8UFA - chains E and J of the 12 polymer chains in the assembly; structure by electron microscopy, 2.86 A resolution.

== Chain E ==
Molecule: E2 protein
Source organism: Eastern equine encephalitis virus
Reference sequence: Q88678 (Q88678_EEEV); residues 1-414 here correspond to UniProt positions 325-738 (UniProt number = residue number + 324)
Amino-acid sequence (414 residues; numbered 1 to 414; the number before each row is that of its first residue):
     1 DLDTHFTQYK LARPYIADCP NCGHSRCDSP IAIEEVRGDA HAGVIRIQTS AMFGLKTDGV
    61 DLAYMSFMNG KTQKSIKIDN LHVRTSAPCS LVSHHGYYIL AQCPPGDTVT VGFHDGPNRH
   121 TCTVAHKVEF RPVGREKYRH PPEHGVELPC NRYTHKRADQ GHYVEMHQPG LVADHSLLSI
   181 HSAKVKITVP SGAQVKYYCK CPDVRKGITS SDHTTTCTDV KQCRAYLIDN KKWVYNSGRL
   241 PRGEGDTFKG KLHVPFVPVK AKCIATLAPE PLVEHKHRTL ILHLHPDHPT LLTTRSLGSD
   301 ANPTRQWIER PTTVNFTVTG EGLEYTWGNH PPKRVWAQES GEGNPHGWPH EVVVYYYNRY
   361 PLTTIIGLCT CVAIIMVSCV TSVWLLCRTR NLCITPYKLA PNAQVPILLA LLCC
Disulfide bonds: Cys19-Cys122, Cys22-Cys27, Cys89-Cys103, Cys150-Cys263, Cys199-Cys223, Cys201-Cys217, Cys393-Cys413
Covalently attached groups: N-acetylglucosamine (NAG) linked to Asn315
Reported in the primary citation:
  - mutagenesis - K231E/K232E: decreased binding to LA(1-6mut2)
  - mutagenesis - K231E/K232E: decreased growth in response to VLDLR

== Chain J ==
Molecule: E1 protein
Source organism: Eastern equine encephalitis virus
Reference sequence: Q88678 (Q88678_EEEV); residues 1-441 here correspond to UniProt positions 802-1242 (UniProt number = residue number + 801)
Amino-acid sequence (441 residues; numbered 1 to 441; the number before each row is that of its first residue):
     1 YEHTAVMPNK VGIPYKALVE RPGYAPVHLQ IQLVNTRIIP STNLEYITCK YKTKVPSPVV
    61 KCCGATQCTS KPHPDYQCQV FSGVYPFMYG GAYCFCDTEN TQMSEAYVER SEECSIDHAK
   121 AYKVHTGTVQ AMVNITYGSV SWRSADVYVN GETPAKIGDA KLIIGPLSSA WSPFDNKVVV
   181 YGHEVYNYDF PEYGTGKAGS FGDLQSRTST SNDLYANTNL KLQRPQAGIV HTPFTQVPSG
   241 FERWKKDKGA PLNDVAPFGC SIALEPLRAE NCAVGSIPIS IDIPDAAFTR ISETPTVSDL
   301 ECKITECTYA FDFGGIATVA YKSSKAGNCP IHSPSGVAVI KENDVTLAES GSFTFHFSTA
   361 NIHPAFKLQV CTSAVTCKGD CKPPKDHIVD YAAQHTESFT SAISATAWSW IKVLVGGTSA
   421 FIVLGLIATA VVALVLFFHR H
Construct notes: conflict Tyr89 (Trp890 in Q88678), Ala392 (Pro1193 in Q88678)
Disulfide bonds: Cys49-Cys114, Cys62-Cys94, Cys63-Cys96, Cys68-Cys78, Cys260-Cys272, Cys302-Cys377, Cys307-Cys381, Cys329-Cys371
Covalently attached groups: N-acetylglucosamine (NAG) linked to Asn134

== Interface between chain E and chain J ==
Contacting residue pairs - 22 pairs, chain E then chain J:
  Glu143(E) with Gln226(J); His231(J), salt bridge
  His144(E) with Gln226(J); Pro233(J); Phe234(J), hydrogen bond (side chain-backbone)
  Gly145(E) with Gln226(J), hydrogen bond (backbone-side chain)
  Ile264(E) with Gln226(J)
  Leu267(E) with Gln223(J); Thr235(J)
  Pro269(E) with Gln236(J); Pro238(J)
  Glu270(E) with Asn219(J), hydrogen bond (backbone-side chain)
  Leu272(E) with Ala198(J); Asn219(J)
  Glu274(E) with Lys197(J), salt bridge
  His285(E) with Ala198(J); Val237(J); Pro238(J); Arg243(J)
  Asp287(E) with Pro238(J)
  Arg310(E) with Asp247(J), salt bridge
  Pro311(E) with Arg243(J)
Other interface residues (no listed pair), chain E (15 interface residues in all): Pro271, Pro286
Other interface residues (no listed pair), chain J (15 interface residues in all): Gly199

== Summary ==
The chain E/chain J interface involves 15 residues from each chain, with 3 hydrogen bonds and 3 salt bridges.
Among the polar pairs are Glu143(E)-His231(J), Glu274(E)-Lys197(J) and Arg310(E)-Asp247(J). Covalently linked
N-acetylglucosamine: at Asn315(E). The paper reports that K231E/K232E of chain E reduce binding to
LA(1-6mut2); K231E/K232E of chain E reduce growth in response to VLDLR.
Chain E is E2 protein and chain J is E1 protein, both from Eastern equine encephalitis virus; the structure,
Eastern equine encephalitis virus (PE-6) VLP (asymmetric unit), was determined by electron microscopy.
